4WWB - chain A; structure by X-ray diffraction, 1.11 A resolution.

[Chain A]
Molecule: Nickel and cobalt resistance protein CnrR
Organism: Ralstonia metallidurans
Notes: fragment: Metal-sensor domain of CnrX
UniProt: P37975 (CNRR_RALME); residue numbers follow UniProt; this construct covers 31-148
Chain sequence (118 residues; each row starts with the number of its first residue):
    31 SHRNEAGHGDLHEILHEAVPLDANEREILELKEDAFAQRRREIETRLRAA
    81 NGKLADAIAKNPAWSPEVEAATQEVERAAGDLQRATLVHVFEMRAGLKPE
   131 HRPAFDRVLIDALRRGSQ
Not modelled in the structure: 31-36
Differences from the reference sequence: engineered mutation Phe135 (Tyr in P37975)
Bound ions: Ni2+: His42, His46, Glu63, His119, Met123
Small-molecule neighbours: carbon dioxide (CO2): His42, Glu63, Phe66, Ala67, His119
From the paper describing this entry:
  - Ni2+ coordination: His42, His46, Glu63, His119, Met123
  - mutagenesis - M123A: decreased binding to Ni(u)
  - mutagenesis - H32A/Y135F: unchanged binding to Nickel and cobalt
  - mutagenesis - F66A, Y135F: decreased signaling in response to nickel
  - mutagenesis - Y135F: decreased growth in response to metal
  - mutagenesis - F66A: decreased growth in response to nickel and cobalt

[In short]
Chain A binds carbon dioxide. The Ni2+ site is built by His42, His46, Glu63, His119 and Met123. The paper
reports that F66A and Y135F reduce signaling in response to nickel; Ni2+ coordination by His42, His46 and
Glu63 among others; 4 substitutions were tested in all.
Chain A is Nickel and cobalt resistance protein CnrR (Ralstonia metallidurans); the structure, High-resolution
structure of the Ni-bound form of the Y135F mutant of C. metallidurans CnrXs, was determined by X-ray
diffraction (same publication as 4WWF).
